8UBV - chains H and I of the 4 polymer chains in the assembly; structure by electron microscopy, 4.10 A resolution (low resolution: residue-level contacts below are approximate; hydrogen-bond / salt-bridge calls are withheld).

# Chain H
Protein: F-box/LRR-repeat protein 17
From: Homo sapiens
UniProt: Q9UF56 (FXL17_HUMAN); residues 310-701 here = UniProt positions 310-701
Sequence (392 residues; each row starts with the number of its first residue):
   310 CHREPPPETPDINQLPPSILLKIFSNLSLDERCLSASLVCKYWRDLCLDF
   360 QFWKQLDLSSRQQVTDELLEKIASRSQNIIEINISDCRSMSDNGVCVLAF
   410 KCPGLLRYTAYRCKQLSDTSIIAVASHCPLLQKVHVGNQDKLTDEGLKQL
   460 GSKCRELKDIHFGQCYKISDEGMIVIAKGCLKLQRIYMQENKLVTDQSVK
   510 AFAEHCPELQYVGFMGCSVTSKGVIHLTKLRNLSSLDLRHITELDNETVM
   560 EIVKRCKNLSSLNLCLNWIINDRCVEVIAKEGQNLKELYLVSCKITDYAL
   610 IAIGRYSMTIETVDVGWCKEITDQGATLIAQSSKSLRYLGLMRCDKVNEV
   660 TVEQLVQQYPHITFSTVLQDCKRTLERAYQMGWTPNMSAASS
Not modelled in the structure: 310-362, 686-701
Cystine bridges: Cys396-Cys422

# Chain I
Protein: Transcription regulator protein BACH1
From: Homo sapiens
Notes: fragment: BTB domain
UniProt: O14867 (BACH1_HUMAN); numbering as in UniProt (aligned over 7-128)
Sequence (122 residues; each row starts with the number of its first residue):
     7 SVFAYESSVHSTNVLLSLNDQRKKDVLCDVTIFVEGQRFRAHRSVLAACS
    57 SYFHSRIVGQADGELNITLPEEVTVKGFEPLIQFAYTAKLILSKENVDEV
   107 CKCVEFLSVHNIEESCFQFLKF
Not modelled in the structure: 7-15, 119-128
Reported in the primary citation:
  - post-translational modification sites: Cys107, Cys122 (proposed by the authors, not directly observed)
  - mutagenesis - C107A, C122A: decreased binding to F-box/LRR-repeat protein 17 (chain H)
  - mutagenesis - C34A, C109A: increased binding to F-box/LRR-repeat protein 17 (chain H)

# Chain H / chain I interface
Contacting residue pairs - 26 pairs, chain H then chain I:
  Arg421(H) with Asn72(I); Thr74(I)
  Asn447(H) with Thr74(I)
  Gln498(H) with Arg62(I)
  Arg548(H) with Ser61(I)
  Cys574(H) with Ser61(I)
  Leu575(H) with Ser57(I)
  Trp577(H) with Asn117(I); Ile118(I)
  Val600(H) with His60(I)
  Trp626(H) with Ala53(I); Ala54(I); Cys55(I); Ser56(I); Ser57(I)
  Met651(H) with Ser50(I); Ala54(I)
  Arg652(H) with Ala54(I)
  Cys653(H) with Ser17(I)
  Asp654(H) with His16(I); Ser17(I)
  Val656(H) with Ser17(I)
  Glu658(H) with His16(I)
  Val676(H) with Ser50(I)
  Thr683(H) with Leu33(I)
  Leu684(H) with Leu33(I)
Interface residues without a listed pair, chain H (22 interface residues in all): Glu499, Asn572, Tyr598, Asp623
Interface residues without a listed pair, chain I (22 interface residues in all): Gln27, Val32, Tyr58, Val64, Gly65, Val115

# In short
Chain H and chain I each contribute 22 residues to their interface. From the paper: C107A and C122A of chain I
reduce binding to F-box/LRR-repeat protein 17 (chain H); modification sites Cys107(I) and Cys122(I); 4
substitutions were tested in all.
Here chain H is F-box/LRR-repeat protein 17 and chain I is Transcription regulator protein BACH1, both from
Homo sapiens. Entry 8UBV (Cryo-EM structure of dimeric FBXL17-BACH1BTB E3 ubiquitin ligase complex) was
determined by electron microscopy, deposited together with 8UA3, 8UA6, 8UAH and 8UBT.
